Entry 7MD2 (electron microscopy, 3.10 A resolution); this record covers chains B and F of the 8 polymer chains in the assembly.

== Chain B ==
Molecule: ATP synthase subunit alpha
From: Saccharomyces cerevisiae
Reference sequence: A0A6A5Q4L9 (A0A6A5Q4L9_YEASX); residues 1-510 here correspond to UniProt positions 36-545 (UniProt number = residue number + 35)
Chain sequence (510 residues; each row starts with the number of its first residue):
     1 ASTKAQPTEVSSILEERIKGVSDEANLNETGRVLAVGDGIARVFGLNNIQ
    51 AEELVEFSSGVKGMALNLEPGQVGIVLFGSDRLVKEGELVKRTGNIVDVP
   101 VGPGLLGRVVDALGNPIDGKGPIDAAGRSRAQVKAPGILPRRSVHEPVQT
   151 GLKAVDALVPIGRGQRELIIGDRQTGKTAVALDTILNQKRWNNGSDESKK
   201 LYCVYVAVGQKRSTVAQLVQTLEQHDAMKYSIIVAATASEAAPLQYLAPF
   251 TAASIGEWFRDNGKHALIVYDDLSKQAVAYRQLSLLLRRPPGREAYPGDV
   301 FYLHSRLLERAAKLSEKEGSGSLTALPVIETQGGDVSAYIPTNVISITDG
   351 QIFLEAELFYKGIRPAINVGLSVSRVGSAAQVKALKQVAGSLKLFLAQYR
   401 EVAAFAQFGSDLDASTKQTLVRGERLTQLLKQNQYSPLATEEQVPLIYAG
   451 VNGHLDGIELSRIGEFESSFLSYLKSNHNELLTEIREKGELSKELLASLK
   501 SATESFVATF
Unresolved in the structure: 1-25, 394-420
Ion coordination: Mg2+: Thr178 (together with ATP)
Small-molecule neighbours: ATP (adenosine-5'-triphosphate): Arg173, Gln174, Thr175, Gly176, Lys177, Thr178, Ala179, Phe359, Arg364, Pro365, Gln432, Asn433, Gln434

== Chain F ==
Molecule: ATP synthase subunit beta
From: Saccharomyces cerevisiae
Notes: EC 7.1.2.2
Reference sequence: A0A6A5PX46 (A0A6A5PX46_YEASX); residues 1-478 here correspond to UniProt positions 34-511 (UniProt number = residue number + 33)
Chain sequence (478 residues; row label = number of the first residue in the row):
     1 ASAAQSTPITGKVTAVIGAIVDVHFEQSELPAILNALEIKTPQGKLVLEV
    51 AQHLGENTVRTIAMDGTEGLVRGEKVLDTGGPISVPVGRETLGRIINVIG
   101 EPIDERGPIKSKLRKPIHADPPSFAEQSTSAEILETGIKVVDLLAPYARG
   151 GKIGLFGGAGVGKTVFIQELINNIAKAHGGFSVFTGVGERTREGNDLYRE
   201 MKETGVINLEGESKVALVFGQMNEPPGARARVALTGLTIAEYFRDEEGQD
   251 VLLFIDNIFRFTQAGSEVSALLGRIPSAVGYQPTLATDMGLLQERITTTK
   301 KGSVTSVQAVYVPADDLTDPAPATTFAHLDATTVLSRGISELGIYPAVDP
   351 LDSKSRLLDAAVVGQEHYDVASKVQETLQTYKSLQDIIAILGMDELSEQD
   401 KLTVERARKIQRFLSQPFAVAEVFTGIPGKLVRLKDTVASFKAVLEGKYD
   451 NIPEHAFYMVGGIEDVVAKAEKLAAEAN
Unresolved in the structure: 1-7, 477-478
Small-molecule neighbours: Ammocidin A (ZHD; (3E,5Z,7E,9R,10S,11E,13E,15E,17R,18S,20S)-20-[(1R)-1-[(2S,3R,4R,5S,6R)-5-[(2S,4S,5S,6R)-5-[(2S,4R,5R,6R)-4,6-dimethyl-4,5-bis(oxidanyl)oxan-2-yl]oxy-6-methyl-4-oxidanyl-oxan-2-yl]oxy-3-methoxy-6-(3-methoxypropyl)-5-methyl-2,4-bis(oxidanyl)oxan-2-yl]ethyl]-5,18-dimethoxy-3,7,9,11,13,15-hexamethyl-10-[(2R,3S,4R,5R,6S)-6-methyl-3,4,5-tris(oxidanyl)oxan-2-yl]oxy-17-oxidanyl-1-oxacycloicosa-3,5,7,11,13,15-hexaen-2-one): Asp386, Ile387, Leu391
Reported in the primary citation:
  - binding site for Ammocidin A: Asp386, Ile387
  - mutagenesis - I390R: abolished binding to apoptolidin A and ammocidin A

== Interface between chain B and chain F ==
Pairs across the interface - 80 pairs, chain B then chain F:
  Gly45(B) - Arg72(F)  hydrogen bond (backbone-side chain)
  Leu46(B) - Arg72(F)  hydrogen bond (backbone-side chain)
  Asn47(B) - Arg72(F)
  Asn48(B) - Val71(F)
  Ile49(B) - Leu70(F)
  Ile49(B) - Val71(F)
  Gln50(B) - Leu70(F)
  Gln50(B) - Val71(F)
  Ala51(B) - Thr67(F)
  Ala51(B) - Gly69(F)
  Ala51(B) - Leu70(F)  hydrogen bond (backbone-backbone)
  Glu52(B) - Glu68(F)
  Asn67(B) - Val16(F)
  Asn67(B) - Ile17(F)
  Leu68(B) - Ala15(F)
  Leu68(B) - Val16(F)  hydrogen bond (backbone-backbone)
  Leu68(B) - Ile17(F)
  Leu68(B) - Arg72(F)
  Glu69(B) - Thr14(F)
  Glu69(B) - Ile17(F)
  Glu69(B) - Arg72(F)  hydrogen bond (backbone-side chain)
  Pro70(B) - Thr14(F)
  Gln72(B) - Arg72(F)
  Val73(B) - Arg72(F)
  Arg130(B) - Glu68(F)  salt bridge
  Gln132(B) - Glu68(F)
  Lys134(B) - Asp65(F)  salt bridge
  Lys134(B) - Glu224(F)  salt bridge
  Ala135(B) - Asn223(F)
  Pro136(B) - Thr191(F)
  Gly137(B) - Thr191(F)
  Ile138(B) - Ile103(F)  hydrophobic
  Ile138(B) - Thr191(F)
  Ile138(B) - Asn195(F)  hydrogen bond (backbone-side chain)
  Leu139(B) - Glu105(F)
  Arg141(B) - Thr191(F)
  Arg141(B) - Asn195(F)  hydrogen bond (backbone-side chain)
  Ser143(B) - Arg199(F)  hydrogen bond
  Arg289(B) - Leu271(F)
  Pro290(B) - Ala270(F)
  Gly292(B) - Val279(F)
  Arg293(B) - Val279(F)
  Arg293(B) - Ala314(F)
  Arg293(B) - Asp316(F)  salt bridge
  Arg293(B) - Asp319(F)  salt bridge
  Gly298(B) - Glu267(F)
  Asp299(B) - Glu267(F)
  Phe301(B) - Met222(F)  hydrophobic
  Phe301(B) - Arg260(F)
  Phe301(B) - Gln263(F)
  Tyr302(B) - Asn223(F)
  Tyr302(B) - Glu224(F)
  Tyr302(B) - Pro225(F)
  Tyr302(B) - Arg229(F)
  Tyr302(B) - Glu267(F)
  Ser305(B) - Met222(F)  hydrogen bond (side chain-backbone)
  Glu309(B) - Thr191(F)  hydrogen bond
  Glu309(B) - Met222(F)
  Val336(B) - Arg337(F)
  Ser337(B) - Ala314(F)
  Ser337(B) - Asp315(F)  hydrogen bond
  Thr342(B) - Ala159(F)
  Thr342(B) - Tyr311(F)
  Thr342(B) - Ala314(F)
  Asn343(B) - Tyr311(F)  hydrogen bond
  Ile345(B) - Ala159(F)
  Ile345(B) - Gly160(F)
  Ile345(B) - Arg190(F)
  Ser346(B) - Ala159(F)
  Ser346(B) - Arg190(F)  hydrogen bond (backbone-side chain)
  Ser346(B) - Arg260(F)  hydrogen bond
  Ile347(B) - Arg190(F)  hydrogen bond (backbone-side chain)
  Ile347(B) - Met222(F)  hydrophobic
  Thr348(B) - Arg190(F)  hydrogen bond (backbone-side chain)
  Asp349(B) - Arg190(F)
  Asp349(B) - Arg192(F)  salt bridge
  Val373(B) - Phe424(F)  hydrophobic
  Ser374(B) - Phe424(F)
  Arg375(B) - Phe424(F)
  Ser378(B) - Val423(F)  hydrogen bond (backbone-backbone)
Other interface residues (no listed pair), chain B (59 interface residues in all): Leu66, Gly71, Ile96, Arg166, Pro291, Arg306, Ala338, Tyr339, Gly370, Leu371, Val376, Gly377
Other interface residues (no listed pair), chain F (52 interface residues in all): Gly18, Asp104, Gly188, Gly194, Tyr198, Phe219, Gln221, Pro226, Pro276, Gly280, Pro313, Glu341, Tyr345

== Overview ==
59 residues of chain B and 52 residues of chain F are in contact; the contacts include 17 hydrogen bonds and 6
salt bridges. Among the polar pairs are Arg130(B)-Glu68(F), Lys134(B)-Asp65(F) and Lys134(B)-Glu224(F). The
paper reports a binding site for Ammocidin A at Asp386(F) and Ile387(F); I390R of chain F abolishes binding to
apoptolidin A and ammocidin A.
Chain B is ATP synthase subunit alpha and chain F is ATP synthase subunit beta, both from Saccharomyces
cerevisiae; the structure, The F1 region of ammocidin-bound Saccharomyces cerevisiae ATP synthase, was
determined by electron microscopy (same publication as 7MD3).
